8YHA - chains C and E of the 12 polymer chains in the assembly; structure by electron microscopy, 3.40 A resolution.

# Chain C
Molecule: 61-nt crRNA
From: Candidatus Cloacimonadota bacterium
Sequence (61 nucleotides; row label = number of the first residue in the row):
     1 GUGAACCGGA GAAGUCAUUU AAUAAGGCCA CUGUUAAAAA GUAUUCCCCA CGCAUGUGGG
    61 G

# Chain E
Name: CRISPR system Cascade subunit CasC
From: Candidatus Cloacimonetes bacterium ADurb.Bin088
UniProtKB: A0A1V6F8B5 (A0A1V6F8B5_9BACT); residue numbers follow UniProt; this construct covers 1-378
Sequence (378 residues; numbered 1 to 378; the number before each row is that of its first residue):
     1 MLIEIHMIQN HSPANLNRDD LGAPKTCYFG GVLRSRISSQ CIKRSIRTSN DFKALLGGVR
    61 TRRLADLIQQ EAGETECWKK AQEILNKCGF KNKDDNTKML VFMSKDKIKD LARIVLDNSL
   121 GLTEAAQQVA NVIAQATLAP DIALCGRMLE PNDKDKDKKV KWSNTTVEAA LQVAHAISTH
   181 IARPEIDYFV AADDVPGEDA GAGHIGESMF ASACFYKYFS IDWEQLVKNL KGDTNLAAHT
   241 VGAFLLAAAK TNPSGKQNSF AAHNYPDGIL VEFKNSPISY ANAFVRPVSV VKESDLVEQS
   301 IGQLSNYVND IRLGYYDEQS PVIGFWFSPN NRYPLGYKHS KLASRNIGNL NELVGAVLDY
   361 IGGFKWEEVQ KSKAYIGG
Disordered / not traced: 376-378

# Chain C / chain E interface
Residue-residue contacts (33):
  C29(C) - Met148(E)  base contact
  C29(C) - Thr166(E)  sugar contact
  A30(C) - Arg60(E)  hydrogen bond to the sugar
  A30(C) - Cys145(E)  phosphate contact
  A30(C) - Met148(E)  base contact
  C31(C) - Gln40(E)  sugar contact
  C31(C) - Lys43(E)  salt bridge to the phosphate
  C31(C) - Arg60(E)  phosphate contact
  C31(C) - Cys145(E)  phosphate contact
  U32(C) - Asn17(E)  sugar contact
  U32(C) - Gln40(E)  phosphate contact
  U32(C) - Cys41(E)  hydrogen bond to the sugar
  U32(C) - Arg44(E)  salt bridge to the phosphate
  G33(C) - Asn17(E)  phosphate contact
  G33(C) - Arg18(E)  hydrogen bond to the sugar
  G33(C) - Asp19(E)  sugar contact
  G33(C) - Lys25(E)  salt bridge to the phosphate
  G33(C) - Gln40(E)  phosphate contact
  U34(C) - Asn17(E)  phosphate contact
  U34(C) - Arg18(E)  hydrogen bond to the phosphate
  U35(C) - Arg18(E)  salt bridge to the phosphate
  U35(C) - Ser254(E)  phosphate contact
  U35(C) - Gly255(E)  phosphate contact
  U35(C) - Lys256(E)  hydrogen bond to the phosphate
  A36(C) - Asn258(E)  hydrogen bond to the phosphate
  A37(C) - Phe189(E)  base contact
  A37(C) - Val190(E)  hydrogen bond to the sugar
  A38(C) - Val190(E)  sugar contact
  A38(C) - Ala192(E)  phosphate contact
  A39(C) - Tyr188(E)  hydrogen bond to the base
  A39(C) - Phe189(E)  phosphate contact
  A39(C) - Val190(E)  base contact
  A39(C) - Ile205(E)  base contact
Also at the interface, not in a pair above, chain C (13 interface residues in all): A40, G41
Also at the interface, not in a pair above, chain E (31 interface residues in all): Leu16, Asp20, Ser38, Arg147, Ala169, Ala191, Ala200, Gly201, His204, Gln257

# Overview
13 residues of chain C and 31 residues of chain E are in contact, with 8 hydrogen bonds and 4 salt bridges.
Among the polar pairs are A39(C)-Tyr188(E), A30(C)-Arg60(E) and U32(C)-Cys41(E).
Chain C is a 61-nt crRNA (Candidatus Cloacimonadota bacterium) and chain E is CRISPR system Cascade subunit
CasC (Candidatus Cloacimonetes bacterium ADurb.Bin088); the structure, Type I-EHNH Cascade-ssDNA complex, was
determined by electron microscopy, deposited together with 8YDB, 8YEO and 8YH9.
